PDB entry 5I8G | X-ray diffraction, 1.41 A resolution | chain A

Chain A:
Molecule: CREB-binding protein
Organism: Homo sapiens
Notes: EC 2.3.1.48
UniProt: Q92793 (CBP_HUMAN); residue numbers follow UniProt; this construct covers 1081-1312
Sequence (264 residues; each row starts with the number of its first residue):
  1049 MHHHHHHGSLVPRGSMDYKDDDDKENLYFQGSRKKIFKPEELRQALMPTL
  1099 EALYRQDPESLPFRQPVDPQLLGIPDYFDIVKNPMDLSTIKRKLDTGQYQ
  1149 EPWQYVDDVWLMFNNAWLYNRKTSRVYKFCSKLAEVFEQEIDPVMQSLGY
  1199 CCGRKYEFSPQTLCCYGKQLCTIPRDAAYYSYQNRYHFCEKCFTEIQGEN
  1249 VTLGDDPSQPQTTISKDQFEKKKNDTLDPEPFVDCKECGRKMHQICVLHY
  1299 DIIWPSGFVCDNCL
Unresolved in the structure: 1049-1078, 1242-1249
Differences from the reference sequence: initiating methionine (1049); expression tag (1050-1080)
Ion coordination: Zn2+ site 1: Cys1199, Cys1200, His1291, Cys1294; Zn2+ site 2: Cys1213, Cys1219, Cys1237, Cys1240; Zn2+ site 3: Cys1283, Cys1286, Cys1308, Cys1311
Ligand contacts:
  - Cpd637 (69E; (4R)-4-methyl-6-[1-methyl-3-(1-methyl-1H-pyrazol-4-yl)-1H-indazol-5-yl]-1,3,4,5-tetrahydro-2H-1,5-benzodiazepin-2-one): Leu1109, Pro1110, Phe1111, Gln1113, Val1115, Leu1120, Ile1122, Tyr1125, Ala1164, Tyr1167, Asn1168, Arg1173, Val1174, Phe1177
  - B3P (2-[3-(2-hydroxy-1,1-dihydroxymethyl-ethylamino)-propylamino]-2-hydroxymethyl-propane-1,3-diol): Trp1158, Asn1162, Trp1165, Tyr1175, Tyr1204, Asp1273, Thr1274, Leu1275
Swiss-Prot annotation at these positions:
  - region: Asn1162 to Lys1180 (Interaction with ASF1A)
  - modified residue: Lys1216 (N6-acetyllysine)
  - natural variant: Tyr1175 (Y1175C: In RSTS1), Glu1278 (E1278A: In RSTS1; E1278K: In RSTS1)
  - mutagenesis: Asp1116 (D1116R: Impairs binding to acetylated histones), Phe1126 (F1126A: Impairs binding to acetylated histones), Asn1162 (N1162E/R: Abolishes interaction with ASF1A), Trp1165 (W1165A: Abolishes interaction with ASF1A), Lys1170 (K1170E: Impairs binding to acetylated histones), Ser1179 (S1179I: Impairs interaction with ASF1A), Lys1180 (K1180E: Abolishes interaction with ASF1A), Glu1183 (E1183R: Abolishes interaction with ASF1A)
From the paper describing this entry:
  - binding site for Cpd637: Pro1110

In short:
Chain A binds Cpd637 and compound B3P. The Zn2+ site 1 is built by Cys1199, Cys1200, His1291 and Cys1294.
Cys1213, Cys1219, Cys1237 and Cys1240 coordinate Zn2+ site 2. Curated annotation (UniProt) lists 8 mutagenesis
sites. The paper reports a binding site for Cpd637 at Pro1110.
Chain A is CREB-binding protein (Homo sapiens); the structure, CBP in complex with Cpd637
((R)-4-methyl-6-(1-methyl-3-(1-methyl-1H-pyrazol-4-yl)-1H-indazol-5-yl)-1,3,4,5-tetrahydro-2H-benzo[b][1,4]diazepin-2-one),
was determined by X-ray diffraction, deposited together with 5I83, 5I86, 5I89 and 5I8B.
